4HUP - chain X; structure by X-ray diffraction, 1.70 A resolution.

# Chain X
Name: Ricin
Source organism: Ricinus communis
Notes: EC 3.2.2.22
UniProtKB: P02879 (RICI_RICCO); residues 1-267 here correspond to UniProt positions 36-302 (UniProt number = residue number + 35)
Chain sequence (267 residues; each row starts with the number of its first residue):
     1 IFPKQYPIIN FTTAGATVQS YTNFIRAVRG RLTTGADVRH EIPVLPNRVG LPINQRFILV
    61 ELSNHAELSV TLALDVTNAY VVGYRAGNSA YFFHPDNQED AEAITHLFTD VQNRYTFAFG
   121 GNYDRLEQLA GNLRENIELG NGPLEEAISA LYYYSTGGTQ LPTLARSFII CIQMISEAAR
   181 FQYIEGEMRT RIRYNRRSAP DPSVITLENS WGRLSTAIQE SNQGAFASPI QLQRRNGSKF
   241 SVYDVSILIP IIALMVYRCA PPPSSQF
Not modelled in the structure: 1-4
Ligand contacts:
  - 19M ((2S)-2-[[(2S)-2-[2-[(2-azanyl-4-oxidanylidene-1H-pteridin-7-yl)carbonylamino]ethanoylamino]-3-phenyl-propanoyl]amino]-3-phenyl-propanoic acid): Asn-78, Ala-79, Tyr-80, Val-81, Phe-93, Gly-121, Asn-122, Tyr-123, Ile-172, Ser-176, Glu-177, Arg-180, Glu-208, Asn-209, Trp-211, Gly-212, Arg-258
  - malonic acid (MLA), molecule 1: Gly-142, Asn-195, Arg-196, Arg-197
  - malonic acid (MLA), molecule 2: Gly-212, Arg-213, Thr-216, Arg-258
What the authors report for this chain:
  - catalytic residues: Arg-180 (citing earlier work)

# Overview
Chain X binds compound 19M and malonic acid. From the paper: the catalytic residue Arg-180.
Chain X is Ricin (Ricinus communis); the structure, Structure of ricin A chain bound with
N-(N-(pterin-7-yl)carbonylglycyl)-L-phenylalanyl)-L-phenylalanine, was determined by X-ray diffraction,
deposited together with 4HUO, 4HV3 and 4HV7.
